3GQ4 - chains A and B of the 3 polymer chains in the assembly; structure by X-ray diffraction, 1.70 A resolution.

== Chain A ==
Molecule: DNA glycosylase
From: Geobacillus stearothermophilus
Notes: EC 4.2.99.18
UniProtKB: P84131 (P84131_BACST); residue numbers follow UniProt; this construct covers 2-274
Amino-acid sequence (273 residues; each row starts with the number of its first residue):
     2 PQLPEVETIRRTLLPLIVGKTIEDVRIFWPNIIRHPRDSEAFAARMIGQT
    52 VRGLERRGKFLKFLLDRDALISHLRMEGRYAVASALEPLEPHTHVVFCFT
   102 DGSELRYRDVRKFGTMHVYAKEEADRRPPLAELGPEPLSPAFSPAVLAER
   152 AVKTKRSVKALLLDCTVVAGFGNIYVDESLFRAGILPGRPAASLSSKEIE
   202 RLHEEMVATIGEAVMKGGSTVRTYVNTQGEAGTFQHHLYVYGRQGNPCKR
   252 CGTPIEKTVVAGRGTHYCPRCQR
Sequence notes: engineered mutation Cys-166 (Gln in P84131)
Bound ions: Zn2+: Cys-249, Cys-252, Cys-269, Cys-272

== Chain B ==
Molecule: 16-nt DNA strand
Sequence (16 nucleotides; each row starts with the number of its first residue):
     1 AGGTAGACCCGGACGC
Not modelled in the structure: 1-4, 16

== How chain A and chain B interact ==
Contacting residue pairs (13):
  Trp-30(A) / DC9(B)  hydrogen bond to the phosphate
  Asn-32(A) / DC8(B)  phosphate contact
  Asn-32(A) / DC9(B)  hydrogen bond to the phosphate
  His-93(A) / DC10(B)  phosphate contact
  His-93(A) / DG11(B)  salt bridge to the phosphate
  Val-111(A) / DC10(B)  sugar contact
  Val-111(A) / DG11(B)  sugar contact
  Arg-112(A) / DC9(B)  hydrogen bond to the base
  Arg-112(A) / DC10(B)  base contact
  Lys-113(A) / DC9(B)  phosphate contact
  Lys-113(A) / DC10(B)  salt bridge to the phosphate
  Phe-114(A) / DC8(B)  base contact
  Phe-114(A) / DC9(B)  base contact

== Summary ==
Chain A and chain B form an interface of 7 and 4 residues respectively, with 3 hydrogen bonds and 2 salt
bridges. Among the polar pairs are Arg-112(A)/DC9(B), Trp-30(A)/DC9(B) and Asn-32(A)/DC9(B). The Zn2+ site is
built by Cys-249(A), Cys-252(A), Cys-269(A) and Cys-272(A).
Chain A is DNA glycosylase (Geobacillus stearothermophilus) and chain B is a 16-nt DNA strand; the structure,
Sequence-matched MutM Lesion Recognition Complex 5 (LRC5), was determined by X-ray diffraction together with
3GO8, 3GP1, 3GPP, 3GPU, 3GPX, 3GPY and 3GQ3 from the same study.
